Entry 3OPV (X-ray diffraction, 2.40 A resolution); this record covers chains B and D of the 6 polymer chains in the assembly.

# Chain B (and D)
Protein: Purine nucleoside phosphorylase deoD-type
From: Escherichia coli
Notes: EC 2.4.2.1; chain D of this document is another copy of the same molecule, construct and numbering; everything in this record applies to it too
Reference sequence: C9QST6 (C9QST6_ECOD1); residues 1-237 here correspond to UniProt positions 2-238 (UniProt number = residue number + 1)
Chain sequence (237 residues; each row starts with the number of its first residue):
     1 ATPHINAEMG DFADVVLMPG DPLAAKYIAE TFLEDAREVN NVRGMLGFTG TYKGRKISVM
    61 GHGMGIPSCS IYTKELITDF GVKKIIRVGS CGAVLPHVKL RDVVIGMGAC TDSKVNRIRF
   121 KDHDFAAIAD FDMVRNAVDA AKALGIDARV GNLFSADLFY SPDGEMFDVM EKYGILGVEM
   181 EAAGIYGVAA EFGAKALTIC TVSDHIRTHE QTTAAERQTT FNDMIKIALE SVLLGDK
Differences from the reference sequence: engineered mutation A24 (Arg25 in C9QST6)

# Chain B / chain D interface
Pairs across the interface (81):
  M107(B) - I128(D)  hydrophobic
  M107(B) - A129(D)
  M107(B) - F131(D)  hydrophobic
  A109(B) - A126(D)
  C110(B) - F120(D)  hydrophobic
  C110(B) - D124(D)
  C110(B) - F125(D)  hydrophobic
  C110(B) - A126(D)
  T111(B) - H123(D)
  T111(B) - D124(D)  hydrogen bond (backbone-backbone)
  D112(B) - H123(D)
  N116(B) - D124(D)
  R117(B) - R117(D)
  R117(B) - D122(D)  salt bridge
  R117(B) - H123(D)  hydrogen bond (side chain-backbone)
  R117(B) - D124(D)  salt bridge
  R119(B) - V169(D)
  R119(B) - Y173(D)
  F120(B) - C110(D)  hydrophobic
  F120(B) - F154(D)  hydrophobic
  F120(B) - M166(D)  hydrophobic
  F120(B) - V169(D)  hydrophobic
  F120(B) - I175(D)  hydrophobic
  K121(B) - D163(D)  salt bridge
  K121(B) - E165(D)  salt bridge
  K121(B) - M166(D)
  K121(B) - V169(D)
  D122(B) - R117(D)  salt bridge
  H123(B) - T111(D)
  H123(B) - D112(D)
  H123(B) - R117(D)  hydrogen bond (backbone-side chain)
  H123(B) - M166(D)
  D124(B) - C110(D)
  D124(B) - T111(D)  hydrogen bond (backbone-backbone)
  D124(B) - N116(D)
  D124(B) - R117(D)  salt bridge
  F125(B) - C110(D)  hydrophobic
  F125(B) - N152(D)
  F125(B) - Y173(D)  hydrophobic
  A126(B) - A109(D)
  A126(B) - C110(D)
  A126(B) - N152(D)  hydrogen bond (backbone-side chain)
  I128(B) - M107(D)  hydrophobic
  I128(B) - G151(D)
  I128(B) - N152(D)
  A129(B) - M107(D)
  F131(B) - M107(D)
  F131(B) - F131(D)  hydrophobic
  F131(B) - V134(D)  hydrophobic
  F131(B) - V138(D)  hydrophobic
  F131(B) - V150(D)  hydrophobic
  V134(B) - F131(D)  hydrophobic
  R135(B) - F131(D)
  R135(B) - V138(D)
  R135(B) - D139(D)  salt bridge
  V138(B) - F131(D)  hydrophobic
  V138(B) - R135(D)
  D139(B) - R135(D)  salt bridge
  V150(B) - F131(D)  hydrophobic
  G151(B) - I128(D)
  N152(B) - F125(D)
  N152(B) - A126(D)  hydrogen bond (side chain-backbone)
  N152(B) - I128(D)
  F154(B) - F120(D)  hydrophobic
  D163(B) - K121(D)  salt bridge
  E165(B) - K121(D)  salt bridge
  M166(B) - F120(D)  hydrophobic
  M166(B) - K121(D)
  M166(B) - H123(D)
  V169(B) - R119(D)
  V169(B) - F120(D)  hydrophobic
  V169(B) - K121(D)
  K172(B) - A190(D)
  Y173(B) - R119(D)
  Y173(B) - F125(D)  hydrophobic
  Y173(B) - A190(D)
  Y173(B) - E191(D)
  I175(B) - F120(D)  hydrophobic
  A190(B) - K172(D)
  A190(B) - Y173(D)
  E191(B) - Y173(D)
Also at the interface, not in a pair above, chain B (40 interface residues in all): G108, S113, A127, D130, M170
Also at the interface, not in a pair above, chain D (39 interface residues in all): G108, S113, A127, M170

# Summary
40 residues of chain B and 39 residues of chain D are in contact, with 6 hydrogen bonds and 10 salt bridges.
Among the polar pairs are R117(B)-D122(D), R117(B)-D124(D) and K121(B)-D163(D).
Both chains are Purine nucleoside phosphorylase deoD-type (Escherichia coli). Entry 3OPV (Crystal structure of
E. Coli purine nucleoside phosphorylase Arg24Ala mutant) was determined by X-ray diffraction (same publication
as 3ONV, 3OOE and 3OOH).
